1RRP - chains A and B; structure by X-ray diffraction, 2.96 A resolution.

== Chain A ==
Name: RAN
Source organism: Homo sapiens
Reference sequence: P62826 (RAN_HUMAN); residue numbers follow UniProt; this construct covers 8-211
Chain sequence (204 residues; numbered 8 to 211; the number before each row is that of its first residue):
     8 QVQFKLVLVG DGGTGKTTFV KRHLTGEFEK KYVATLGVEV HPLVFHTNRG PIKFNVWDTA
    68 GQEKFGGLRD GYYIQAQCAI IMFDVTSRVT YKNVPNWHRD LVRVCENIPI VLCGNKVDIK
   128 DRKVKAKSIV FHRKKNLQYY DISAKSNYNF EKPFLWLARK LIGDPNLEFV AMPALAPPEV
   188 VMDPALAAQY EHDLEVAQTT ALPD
Ion coordination: Mg2+: T24, T42 (together with GMP-PNP)
Small-molecule neighbours: GMP-PNP (GNP; phosphoaminophosphonic acid-guanylate ester): G17, D18, G19, G20, T21, G22, K23, T24, T25, F35, E36, K37, K38, Y39, V40, A41, T42, T66, A67, G68, Q69, N122, K123, D125, I126, S150, A151, K152

== Chain B ==
Name: Nuclear pore complex protein NUP358
Source organism: Homo sapiens
Reference sequence: P49792 (RBP2_HUMAN); residues 17-150 here correspond to UniProt positions 1171-1304 (UniProt number = residue number + 1154)
Chain sequence (134 residues; each row starts with the number of its first residue):
    17 HFEPVVPLPD KIEVKTGEED EEEFFCNRAK LFRFDVESKE WKERGIGNVK ILRHKTSGKI
    77 RLLMRREQVL KICANHYISP DMKLTPNAGS DRSFVWHALD YADELPKPEQ LAIRFKTPEE
   137 AALFKCKFEE AQSI

== Chain A / chain B interface ==
Residue-residue contacts (92; chain A residue first):
  F11(A) - V21(B)  hydrophobic
  F11(A) - V22(B)  hydrophobic
  R29(A) - E59(B)  salt bridge
  T32(A) - R49(B)
  T32(A) - E59(B)
  T32(A) - R60(B)  hydrogen bond (backbone-side chain)
  T32(A) - R82(B)  hydrogen bond (backbone-side chain)
  G33(A) - E59(B)
  G33(A) - R60(B)
  G33(A) - R82(B)
  E34(A) - K58(B)  salt bridge
  E34(A) - E59(B)  hydrogen bond (backbone-backbone)
  K38(A) - E56(B)  salt bridge
  V51(A) - K87(B)  hydrogen bond (backbone-side chain)
  N55(A) - K27(B)
  N55(A) - I28(B)  hydrogen bond (backbone-backbone)
  R56(A) - L24(B)
  R56(A) - P25(B)  hydrogen bond (side chain-backbone)
  R56(A) - D26(B)
  R56(A) - K27(B)
  I115(A) - F18(B)
  P116(A) - F18(B)  hydrophobic
  S153(A) - Q84(B)
  N154(A) - Q84(B)  hydrogen bond (backbone-side chain)
  F157(A) - Q84(B)
  E158(A) - Q84(B)  hydrogen bond
  W163(A) - F18(B)  hydrophobic
  K167(A) - F18(B)
  L168(A) - P20(B)
  L168(A) - V21(B)  hydrogen bond (backbone-backbone)
  I169(A) - P20(B)
  I169(A) - V22(B)  hydrophobic
  I169(A) - L24(B)
  I169(A) - P25(B)
  G170(A) - L24(B)
  A178(A) - R81(B)
  A178(A) - L86(B)  hydrophobic
  M179(A) - R81(B)  hydrogen bond (backbone-side chain)
  M179(A) - L86(B)
  M179(A) - K87(B)
  M179(A) - I88(B)  hydrogen bond (side chain-backbone)
  M179(A) - E120(B)
  P180(A) - I88(B)
  P180(A) - E120(B)
  A181(A) - T32(B)
  A181(A) - G33(B)
  A181(A) - R77(B)  hydrogen bond (backbone-side chain)
  A181(A) - L79(B)  hydrophobic
  A181(A) - R81(B)
  A181(A) - I88(B)  hydrophobic
  L182(A) - R77(B)  hydrogen bond (backbone-side chain)
  L182(A) - N91(B)  hydrogen bond (backbone-side chain)
  L182(A) - E120(B)
  A183(A) - Y93(B)
  A183(A) - Y117(B)
  P184(A) - R77(B)
  P184(A) - N91(B)
  P184(A) - Y93(B)  hydrophobic
  P184(A) - Y117(B)  hydrophobic
  P185(A) - Y93(B)
  P185(A) - L115(B)  hydrophobic
  P185(A) - Y117(B)
  E186(A) - K75(B)  salt bridge
  V187(A) - L115(B)  hydrophobic
  M189(A) - D97(B)
  D190(A) - D97(B)
  A194(A) - D97(B)
  Y197(A) - H113(B)
  D200(A) - Q126(B)
  L201(A) - V111(B)  hydrophobic
  L201(A) - H113(B)
  L201(A) - Q126(B)
  A204(A) - F50(B)  hydrophobic
  A204(A) - W57(B)
  A204(A) - Q126(B)
  Q205(A) - T101(B)
  Q205(A) - N103(B)
  Q205(A) - V111(B)
  T207(A) - F50(B)
  T207(A) - K55(B)
  T207(A) - W57(B)  hydrogen bond (backbone-side chain)
  A208(A) - W57(B)
  L209(A) - F48(B)  hydrophobic
  L209(A) - W57(B)
  L209(A) - N103(B)
  L209(A) - R130(B)
  P210(A) - F48(B)
  P210(A) - W57(B)
  P210(A) - R130(B)  hydrogen bond (backbone-side chain)
  D211(A) - K46(B)  salt bridge
  D211(A) - E59(B)
  D211(A) - R130(B)
Interface residues without a listed pair, chain A (53 interface residues in all): V9, E36, F52, H53, G57, Q84, N114, Y155, N156, D171
Interface residues without a listed pair, chain B (51 interface residues in all): V30, G61, V85, H92, A104, W112, A118, P122, A128

== In short ==
53 residues of chain A face 51 of chain B across their interface, with 16 hydrogen bonds and 5 salt bridges.
Among the polar pairs are R29(A)-E59(B), E34(A)-K58(B) and K38(A)-E56(B). Chain A binds GMP-PNP. T24(A) and
T42(A) coordinate Mg2+.
Chain A is RAN and chain B is Nuclear pore complex protein NUP358, both from Homo sapiens; the structure,
Structure of the ran-gppnhp-RANBD1 complex, was determined by X-ray diffraction.
